2QRC - chains B and G of the 3 polymer chains in the assembly; structure by X-ray diffraction, 2.70 A resolution.

# Chain B
Name: SPCC1919.03c protein
Source organism: Schizosaccharomyces pombe
Notes: fragment: C-terminal residues:203-298
UniProtKB: P78789 (P78789_SCHPO); numbering as in UniProt (aligned over 203-298)
Amino-acid sequence (97 residues; numbered 202 to 298; the number before each row is that of its first residue):
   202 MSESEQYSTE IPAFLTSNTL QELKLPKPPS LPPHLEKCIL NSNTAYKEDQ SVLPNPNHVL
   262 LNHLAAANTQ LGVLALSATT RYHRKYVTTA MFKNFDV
Unresolved in the structure: 202-206, 298
Sequence notes: expression tag (202)
Ligand contacts: ADP (adenosine-5'-diphosphate): Asp-250, Gln-251, Ser-252
Curated features (UniProtKB/Swiss-Prot):
  - binding site (ADP): Asp-250 to Ser-252

# Chain G
Name: Protein C1556.08c
Source organism: Schizosaccharomyces pombe
UniProtKB: Q10343 (YL28_SCHPO); residues 3-334 here = UniProt positions 3-334
Amino-acid sequence (334 residues; numbered 1 to 334; the number before each row is that of its first residue):
     1 AMDVQETQKG ALKEIQAFIR SRTSYDVLPT SFRLIVFDVT LFVKTSLSLL TLNNIVSAPL
    61 WDSEANKFAG LLTMADFVNV IKYYYQSSSF PEAIAEIDKF RLLGLREVER KIGAIPPETI
   121 YVHPMHSLMD ACLAMSKSRA RRIPLIDVDG ETGSEMIVSV LTQYRILKFI SMNCKETAML
   181 RVPLNQMTIG TWSNLATASM ETKVYDVIKM LAEKNISAVP IVNSEGTLLN VYESVDVMHL
   241 IQDGDYSNLD LSVGEALLKR PANFDGVHTC RATDRLDGIF DAIKHSRVHR LFVVDENLKL
   301 EGILSLADIL NYIIYDKTTT PGVPEQTDNF ESAV
Unresolved in the structure: 318-327
Sequence notes: expression tag (1-2)
Ligand contacts:
  - ADP (adenosine-5'-diphosphate): Arg-33, Leu-34, Ile-35, Ile-55, Val-56, Ser-57, Ala-58, Pro-59, Arg-142, Thr-162, Tyr-164, Arg-165, Arg-287, His-289
  - adenosine monophosphate (AMP): Arg-139, Arg-141, Gly-190, Thr-191, Asn-194, Leu-195, Ala-196, Lys-214, Asn-215, Ile-216, Ser-217, Ala-218, Val-219, Pro-220, Arg-290, Ile-303, Ser-305, Ala-307, Asp-308

# How chain B and chain G interact
Contacting residue pairs - 65 pairs, chain B then chain G:
  Leu-241(B) / Arg-33(G)
  Glu-249(B) / Arg-165(G)  hydrogen bond (backbone-side chain)
  Glu-249(B) / Lys-168(G)
  Glu-249(B) / His-285(G)
  Glu-249(B) / Ser-286(G)
  Asp-250(B) / Arg-165(G)  salt bridge
  Gln-251(B) / Asn-53(G)  hydrogen bond (side chain-backbone)
  Gln-251(B) / Asn-54(G)  hydrogen bond
  Gln-251(B) / Ile-55(G)
  Ser-252(B) / Phe-32(G)
  Ser-252(B) / Arg-33(G)  hydrogen bond (backbone-backbone)
  Val-253(B) / Pro-29(G)  hydrophobic
  Val-253(B) / Ser-31(G)
  Leu-254(B) / Ser-31(G)  hydrogen bond (backbone-backbone)
  Leu-254(B) / Phe-32(G)
  Leu-254(B) / Arg-33(G)
  Pro-255(B) / Ser-31(G)  hydrogen bond (backbone-side chain)
  Asn-256(B) / Thr-30(G)
  Pro-257(B) / Ser-31(G)
  Leu-272(B) / Ser-48(G)
  Leu-272(B) / Leu-49(G)  hydrophobic
  Leu-272(B) / Leu-52(G)  hydrophobic
  Val-274(B) / Leu-41(G)  hydrophobic
  Val-274(B) / Thr-45(G)
  Tyr-283(B) / Tyr-25(G)
  Tyr-283(B) / Pro-124(G)
  Tyr-283(B) / Met-125(G)
  Tyr-283(B) / Asp-147(G)  hydrogen bond
  Tyr-283(B) / Met-156(G)  hydrophobic
  Tyr-283(B) / Val-158(G)  hydrophobic
  His-284(B) / Tyr-25(G)
  His-284(B) / Met-125(G)
  Arg-285(B) / Tyr-25(G)  hydrogen bond (backbone-side chain)
  Lys-286(B) / Tyr-25(G)  hydrogen bond (side chain-backbone)
  Lys-286(B) / Asp-26(G)
  Lys-286(B) / Leu-28(G)  hydrogen bond (side chain-backbone)
  Lys-286(B) / Pro-29(G)
  Lys-286(B) / Thr-30(G)
  Tyr-287(B) / Thr-30(G)  hydrogen bond (backbone-backbone)
  Tyr-287(B) / Ser-31(G)
  Tyr-287(B) / Phe-32(G)  hydrogen bond (backbone-backbone)
  Val-288(B) / Phe-32(G)  hydrophobic
  Val-288(B) / Val-158(G)
  Thr-289(B) / Phe-32(G)  hydrogen bond (backbone-backbone)
  Thr-289(B) / Arg-33(G)
  Thr-289(B) / Leu-34(G)  hydrogen bond (backbone-backbone)
  Thr-290(B) / Leu-34(G)
  Ala-291(B) / Leu-34(G)  hydrogen bond (backbone-backbone)
  Ala-291(B) / Ile-35(G)
  Ala-291(B) / Val-36(G)  hydrogen bond (backbone-backbone)
  Met-292(B) / Val-36(G)
  Met-292(B) / Phe-37(G)
  Met-292(B) / Asp-38(G)
  Phe-293(B) / Ile-35(G)  hydrophobic
  Phe-293(B) / Val-36(G)  hydrogen bond (backbone-backbone)
  Phe-293(B) / Phe-37(G)
  Phe-293(B) / Asp-38(G)  hydrogen bond (backbone-backbone)
  Phe-293(B) / Leu-41(G)
  Phe-293(B) / Leu-49(G)  hydrophobic
  Phe-293(B) / Asn-53(G)
  Lys-294(B) / Ser-63(G)  hydrogen bond
  Asn-295(B) / Asp-38(G)
  Asn-295(B) / Thr-40(G)  hydrogen bond (side chain-backbone)
  Asn-295(B) / Leu-41(G)
  Asn-295(B) / Arg-101(G)
Other interface residues (no listed pair), chain B (26 interface residues in all): Thr-281
Other interface residues (no listed pair), chain G (37 interface residues in all): Val-27, Trp-61, His-123, Arg-287

# Overview
Chain B and chain G form an interface of 26 and 37 residues respectively, with 20 hydrogen bonds and 1 salt
bridge. Polar contacts include Asp-250(B)/Arg-165(G), Glu-249(B)/Arg-165(G) and Gln-251(B)/Asn-53(G). ADP is
bound between chain B and chain G. Bound to chain G: adenosine monophosphate.
Here chain B is SPCC1919.03c protein and chain G is Protein C1556.08c, both from Schizosaccharomyces pombe.
Entry 2QRC (Crystal structure of the adenylate sensor from AMP-activated protein kinase in complex with ADP
and AMP) was determined by X-ray diffraction together with 2QR1, 2QRD and 2QRE from the same study.
